Entry 6XLO (X-ray diffraction, 2.49 A resolution); this record covers chains A and B.

[Chain A (and B)]
Name: Serine/threonine-protein kinase B-raf
From: Homo sapiens
Notes: chain B of this document is another copy of the same molecule, construct and numbering; everything in this record applies to it too
Amino-acid sequence (288 residues; row label = number of the first residue in the row):
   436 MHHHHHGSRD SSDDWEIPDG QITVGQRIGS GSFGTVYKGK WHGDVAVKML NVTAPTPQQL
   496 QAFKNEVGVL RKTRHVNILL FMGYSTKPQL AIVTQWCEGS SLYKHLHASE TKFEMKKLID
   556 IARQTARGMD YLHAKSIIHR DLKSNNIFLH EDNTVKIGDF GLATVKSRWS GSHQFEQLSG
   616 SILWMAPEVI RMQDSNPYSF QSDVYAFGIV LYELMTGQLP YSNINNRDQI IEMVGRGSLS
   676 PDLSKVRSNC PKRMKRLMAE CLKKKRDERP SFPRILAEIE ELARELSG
Disordered / not traced: 436-448, 486-489, 607-611, 627-631, 721-723 (chain B: 436-449, 486-488, 598-615, 721-723)
Residues lining bound ligands: V5J (3-(2-cyanopropan-2-yl)-N-[2-fluoro-4-methyl-5-(7-methyl-8-oxo-7,8-dihydropyrido[2,3-d]pyridazin-3-yl)phenyl]benzamide): I463, V471, A481, V482, K483, E501, V504, L505, T508, L514, I527, T529, Q530, W531, C532, L567, I572, H574, F583, I592, G593, D594, F595, K601

[Interface between chain A and chain B]
Pairs across the interface (54):
  D449(A) with K570(B), hydrogen bond (backbone-side chain)
  W450(A) with R506(B); K507(B); T508(B); R509(B); Y566(B); K570(B)
  K475(A) with R562(B); E715(B), salt bridge
  W476(A) with Y566(B), hydrophobic
  H477(A) with H510(B), hydrogen bond (backbone-side chain); R562(B); D565(B), salt bridge; Y566(B); A569(B)
  G478(A) with R562(B)
  L505(A) with R509(B)
  R506(A) with W450(B); R509(B), hydrogen bond (backbone-side chain)
  K507(A) with W450(B)
  T508(A) with W450(B); R509(B), hydrogen bond (backbone-side chain)
  R509(A) with W450(B); L505(B); R506(B), hydrogen bond (side chain-backbone); T508(B), hydrogen bond (side chain-backbone); R509(B); L515(B); F516(B), hydrogen bond (side chain-backbone); M517(B)
  H510(A) with H477(B), hydrogen bond (side chain-backbone); L515(B); M517(B)
  V511(A) with L515(B); Q530(B)
  L515(A) with R509(B); H510(B); V511(B); L515(B), hydrophobic
  F516(A) with R509(B), hydrogen bond (backbone-side chain)
  M517(A) with R509(B); H510(B)
  Q530(A) with V511(B)
  R562(A) with H477(B); G478(B)
  D565(A) with H477(B), salt bridge
  Y566(A) with W450(B); W476(B), hydrophobic; H477(B)
  A569(A) with H477(B)
  K570(A) with W450(B)
  E586(A) with E586(B); T589(B), hydrogen bond
  T589(A) with E586(B), hydrogen bond
Other interface residues (no listed pair), chain A (26 interface residues in all): D479, N588
Other interface residues (no listed pair), chain B (24 interface residues in all): D479

[Overview]
26 residues of chain A and 24 residues of chain B are in contact, with 11 hydrogen bonds and 3 salt bridges.
Polar contacts include K475(A)-E715(B), H477(A)-D565(B) and D449(A)-K570(B). Chain A binds compound V5J.
Chain A and chain B are both Serine/threonine-protein kinase B-raf (Homo sapiens); the structure, Crystal
structure of bRaf in complex with inhibitor, was determined by X-ray diffraction together with 7K0V from the
same study.
